8AC3 - chains D and H of the 20 polymer chains in the assembly; structure by electron microscopy, 2.80 A resolution.

== Chain D ==
Name: YALI0A17468p
From: Yarrowia lipolytica
Reference sequence: Q6CGP7 (Q6CGP7_YARLI); numbering as in UniProt (aligned over 1-330)
Amino-acid sequence (330 residues; numbered 1 to 330; the number before each row is that of its first residue):
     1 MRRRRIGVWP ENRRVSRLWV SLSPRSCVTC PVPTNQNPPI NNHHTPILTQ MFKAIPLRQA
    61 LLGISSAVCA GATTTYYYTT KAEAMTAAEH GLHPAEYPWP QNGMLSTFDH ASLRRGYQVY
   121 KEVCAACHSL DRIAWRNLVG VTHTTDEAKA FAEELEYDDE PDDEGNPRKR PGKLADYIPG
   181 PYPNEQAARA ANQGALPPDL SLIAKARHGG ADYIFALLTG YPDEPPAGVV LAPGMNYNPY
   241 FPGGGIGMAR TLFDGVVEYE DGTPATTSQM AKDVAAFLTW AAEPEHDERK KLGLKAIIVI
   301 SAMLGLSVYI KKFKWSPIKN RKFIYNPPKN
Not modelled in the structure: 1-84, 329-330
Bound ions: heme c Fe: His-128, Met-248
Residues lining bound ligands:
  - heme c (HEC): Val-119, Val-123, Cys-124, Cys-127, His-128, Asn-192, Ala-195, Leu-196, Pro-197, Pro-198, Leu-200, Ile-203, Arg-207, Tyr-213, Ile-214, Leu-217, Leu-218, Phe-241, Ile-246, Gly-247, Met-248, Thr-251, Leu-252, Val-274, Leu-278
  - phosphatidylethanolamine (PTY): Leu-292, Lys-295, Ala-296, Val-299, Ile-300, Met-303

== Chain H ==
Name: Cytochrome b-c1 complex subunit 8
From: Yarrowia lipolytica
Reference sequence: Q6C387 (Q6C387_YARLI); residues 3-95 here correspond to UniProt positions 1-93 (UniProt number = residue number - 2)
Amino-acid sequence (93 residues; each row starts with the number of its first residue):
     3 MGGNGHYMGW WGHMGSPPQK GIAGYTISPF AARPFAGVVH AAIFNTFRRT KNQALFVILP
    63 VSFFYYVWTQ ASEKNEWLYT KAGRHELAKA LAE
Not modelled in the structure: 3-8, 94-95
Residues lining bound ligands: 1,2-diacyl-sn-glycero-3-phosphocholine (PC1): Gln-55, Phe-58, Val-59, Val-63

== How chain D and chain H interact ==
Pairs across the interface (29; chain D residue first):
  Met-85(D) / Tyr-81(H)
  Tyr-309(D) / Pro-36(H)  hydrophobic
  Tyr-309(D) / Phe-37(H)  hydrophobic
  Lys-312(D) / Phe-37(H)
  Phe-313(D) / Pro-31(H)
  Phe-313(D) / Phe-32(H)  hydrophobic
  Phe-313(D) / Pro-36(H)
  Ser-316(D) / Pro-31(H)
  Pro-317(D) / Thr-28(H)  hydrogen bond (backbone-side chain)
  Pro-317(D) / Ile-29(H)
  Pro-317(D) / Pro-31(H)
  Asn-320(D) / Ala-34(H)
  Arg-321(D) / Tyr-27(H)
  Arg-321(D) / Thr-28(H)
  Lys-322(D) / Ala-25(H)
  Lys-322(D) / Gly-26(H)
  Lys-322(D) / Tyr-27(H)  hydrogen bond (backbone-backbone)
  Phe-323(D) / Ile-24(H)  hydrophobic
  Phe-323(D) / Ala-25(H)
  Phe-323(D) / Gly-26(H)
  Ile-324(D) / Gly-23(H)
  Ile-324(D) / Ile-24(H)
  Ile-324(D) / Ala-25(H)  hydrogen bond (backbone-backbone)
  Ile-324(D) / Tyr-27(H)  hydrophobic
  Tyr-325(D) / Lys-22(H)
  Tyr-325(D) / Gly-23(H)
  Tyr-325(D) / Ile-24(H)  hydrophobic
  Asn-326(D) / Gly-23(H)  hydrogen bond (backbone-backbone)
  Pro-328(D) / Lys-22(H)
Also at the interface, not in a pair above, chain D (16 interface residues in all): Thr-86, Val-308
Also at the interface, not in a pair above, chain H (15 interface residues in all): Ser-30

== Overview ==
Chain D and chain H form an interface of 16 and 15 residues respectively, with 4 hydrogen bonds. Polar pairs
include Pro-317(D)/Thr-28(H), Lys-322(D)/Tyr-27(H) and Ile-324(D)/Ala-25(H). Bound to chain D: heme c and
phosphatidylethanolamine. Bound to chain H: 1,2-diacyl-sn-glycero-3-phosphocholine.
Chain D is YALI0A17468p and chain H is Cytochrome b-c1 complex subunit 8, both from Yarrowia lipolytica; the
structure, Complex III2 from Yarrowia lipolytica, apo, int-position, was determined by electron microscopy,
deposited together with 8AB6, 8AB7, 8AB8, 8AB9, 8ABA, 8ABB and 11 further entries.
